PDB entry 4LLL | X-ray diffraction, 3.04 A resolution | chains B and G of the 4 polymer chains in the assembly

[Chain B]
Protein: MepR
Organism: Staphylococcus aureus
Reference sequence: Q5Y812 (Q5Y812_STAAU); numbering as in UniProt (aligned over 2-139)
Amino-acid sequence (140 residues; row label = number of the first residue in the row; numbering starts at 0):
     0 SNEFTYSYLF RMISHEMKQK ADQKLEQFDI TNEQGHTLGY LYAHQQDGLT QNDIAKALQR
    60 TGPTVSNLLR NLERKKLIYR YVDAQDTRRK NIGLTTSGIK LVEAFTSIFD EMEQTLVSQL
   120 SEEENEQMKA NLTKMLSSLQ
Not modelled in the structure: 0-1
Construct notes: expression tag (0-1)
Reported in the primary citation:
  - binding site for Palindromized mepR operator sequence: Thr30, Glu32, Gln33, Arg59, Thr60, Pro62, Thr63, Asn70, Gln84, Asp85, Thr86, Arg87
  - binding site for Palindromized mepR operator sequence (chain G): His14, Gln18, Thr49, Gln50, Asn51, Gly61, Pro62, Ser65, Arg79, Arg87, Arg88, Lys89
  - specificity-determining residues: Thr60, Gly61, Pro62, Thr63, Arg87
  - mutagenesis - T63A: unchanged binding to mepR operator site
  - mutagenesis - R10S (Kd 300 nM), H35A (Kd 420 nM), T63A (2-fold): decreased binding to mepR operator
  - mutagenesis - R87A: abolished binding to mepA operator
  - mutagenesis - T63A: unchanged binding to mepA operator
  - mutagenesis - H14A (Kd = 380 nM), R79A: decreased binding to DNA-binding activity

[Chain G]
Molecule: Palindromized mepR operator sequence
Sequence (24 nucleotides; each row starts with the number of its first residue):
     1 ATTTAGTTAG ATATCTAACT AAAT

[Chain B / chain G interface]
Residue-residue contacts (25; chain B residue first):
  Thr30(B) with DT12(G), phosphate contact; DA13(G), hydrogen bond to the phosphate
  Glu32(B) with DA13(G), phosphate contact; DT14(G), phosphate contact
  Gln33(B) with DT12(G), phosphate contact; DA13(G), hydrogen bond to the phosphate
  Arg59(B) with DT14(G), salt bridge to the phosphate; DC15(G), phosphate contact
  Thr60(B) with DC15(G), hydrogen bond to the phosphate; DT16(G), base contact
  Pro62(B) with DT16(G), base contact; DA17(G), base contact
  Thr63(B) with DT14(G), phosphate contact; DC15(G), hydrogen bond to the phosphate
  Asn66(B) with DT14(G), base contact
  Leu67(B) with DA13(G), phosphate contact; DT14(G), phosphate contact
  Asn70(B) with DT12(G), sugar contact; DA13(G), hydrogen bond to the phosphate
  Gln84(B) with DA23(G), sugar contact
  Asp85(B) with DA23(G), sugar contact
  Thr86(B) with DA22(G), sugar contact; DA23(G), hydrogen bond to the phosphate
  Arg87(B) with DA22(G), sugar contact; DA23(G), hydrogen bond to the sugar
Other interface residues (no listed pair), chain B (15 interface residues in all): Gln58
Other interface residues (no listed pair), chain G (9 interface residues in all): DA21

[In short]
15 residues of chain B face 9 of chain G across their interface, with 7 hydrogen bonds and 1 salt bridge.
Among the polar pairs are Arg87(B)-DA23(G), Thr30(B)-DA13(G) and Gln33(B)-DA13(G). The paper reports a binding
site for Palindromized mepR operator sequence at Thr30(B), Glu32(B) and Gln33(B) among others; R10S, H35A and
T63A of chain B reduce binding to mepR operator; 6 substitutions were tested in all.
Chain B is MepR (Staphylococcus aureus) and chain G is Palindromized mepR operator sequence; the structure,
Crystal structure of S. aureus MepR-DNA complex, was determined by X-ray diffraction together with 4LLN from
the same study.
